PDB entry 5LFB | electron microscopy, 5.00 A resolution (low resolution: residue-level contacts below are approximate; hydrogen-bond / salt-bridge calls are withheld) | chains 2J and 3L of the 75 polymer chains in the assembly

Chain 2J (and 3L):
Name: Pilin
Source organism: Escherichia coli
Notes: chain 3L of this document is another copy of the same molecule, construct and numbering; everything in this record applies to it too
Reference sequence: B1VC86 (PIL2_ECOLX); residues 6-70 here correspond to UniProt positions 57-121 (UniProt number = residue number + 51)
Chain sequence (65 residues; row label = number of the first residue in the row):
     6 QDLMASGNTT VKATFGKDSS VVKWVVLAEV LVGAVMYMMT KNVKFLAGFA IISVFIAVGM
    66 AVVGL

Interface between chain 2J and chain 3L:
Residue-residue contacts (6; chain 2J residue first):
  Met9(2J) - Val67(3L)
  Asn13(2J) - Ala62(3L)
  Asn13(2J) - Val63(3L)
  Asn13(2J) - Ala66(3L)
  Thr19(2J) - Val59(3L)
  Phe20(2J) - Ile56(3L)
Other interface residues (no listed pair), chain 2J (6 interface residues in all): Thr15, Val16
Other interface residues (no listed pair), chain 3L (8 interface residues in all): Ala55, Gly64

In short:
Chain 2J and chain 3L form an interface of 6 and 8 residues respectively.
Chain 2J and chain 3L are both Pilin (Escherichia coli); the structure, Structure of the bacterial sex F pilus
(12.5 Angstrom rise), was determined by electron microscopy, deposited together with 5LER and 5LEG.
